PDB entry 3SDI | X-ray diffraction, 2.65 A resolution | chains Z and 1 of the 28 polymer chains in the assembly

== Chain Z ==
Molecule: Proteasome component C5
Source organism: Saccharomyces cerevisiae
Notes: EC 3.4.25.1
Reference sequence: P23724 (PSB1_YEAST); the construct lacks a stretch of the UniProt sequence and is renumbered around it, so the offset changes along the chain: -9 to -1 = UniProt 20-28; 1-70 = UniProt 29-98; 71-106 = UniProt 100-135; 107-144 = UniProt 138-175; 2 more segments
Chain sequence (222 residues; each row starts with the number of its first residue; note: 2 numbers in that range are skipped by the numbering (no residue carries them; nothing is unmodelled there); a row labelled like 106A-106B holds insertion residues (106A, then the next letters in order); numbers below 1 keep their minus sign (Gln-9 is residue -9)):
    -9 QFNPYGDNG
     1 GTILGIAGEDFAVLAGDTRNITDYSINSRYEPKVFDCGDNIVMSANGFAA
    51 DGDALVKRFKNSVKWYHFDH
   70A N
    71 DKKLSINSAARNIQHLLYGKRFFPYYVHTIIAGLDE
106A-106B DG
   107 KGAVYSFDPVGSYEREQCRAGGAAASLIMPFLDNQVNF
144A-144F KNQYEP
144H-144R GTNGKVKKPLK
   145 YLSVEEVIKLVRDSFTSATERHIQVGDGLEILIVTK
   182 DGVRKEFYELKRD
Metal / ion sites: Mg2+ site 1: Ser75, Ser78 (shared with 1 residue of chain R); Mg2+ site 2: Thr163, His166, Val169; Mg2+ site 3: Asp194 (shared with 3 residues of chain H)
Ligand contacts: 3SD (N~4~-(2,2-dimethylpropyl)-N~1~-{(2S)-1-[(4-methylbenzyl)amino]-1-oxo-4-phenylbutan-2-yl}-N~2~-[(5-methyl-1,2-oxazol-3-yl)carbonyl]-L-aspartamide): Ser112, Phe113, Asp114, Pro115, Val116, Ser118, Tyr119, Glu120, Glu122, Arg125

== Chain 1 ==
Molecule: Proteasome component PRE4
Source organism: Saccharomyces cerevisiae
Notes: EC 3.4.25.1
Reference sequence: P30657 (PSB4_YEAST); aligned to UniProt positions 34-253 over residues -8 to 211 (the alignment contains insertions or deletions, so no single offset holds)
Chain sequence (233 residues; row label = number of the first residue in the row; numbers below 1 keep their minus sign (Thr-8 is residue -8)):
    -8 TQQPIVTGTSVISMKYDNGVIIAADNLGSYGSLLRFNGVERLIPVGDNTV
    42 VGISGDISDMQHIERLLKDLVTENAYDNPLADAEEALEPSYIFEYLATVM
    92 YQRRSKMNPLWNAIIVAGVQSNGDQFLRYVNLLGVTYSSPTLATGFGAHM
   142 ANPLLRKVVDRESDIPKTTVQVAEEAIVNAMRVLYYRDARSSRNFSLAII
   192 DKNTGLTFKKNLQVENMKWDFAKDIKGYGTQKI

== How chain Z and chain 1 interact ==
Pairs across the interface - 40 pairs, chain Z then chain 1:
  Gln-9(Z) - Thr-8(1)
  Phe-8(Z) - Arg95(1)
  Phe-8(Z) - Pro100(1)  hydrophobic
  Phe-8(Z) - Trp102(1)  hydrophobic
  Phe-8(Z) - Leu123(1)  hydrophobic
  Phe-8(Z) - Leu124(1)  hydrophobic
  Asn-7(Z) - Leu124(1)
  Pro-6(Z) - Arg95(1)  hydrogen bond (backbone-side chain)
  Pro-6(Z) - Met98(1)  hydrophobic
  Pro-6(Z) - Leu124(1)
  Tyr-5(Z) - Arg95(1)
  Asn-2(Z) - Val126(1)
  Asn20(Z) - Tyr128(1)
  Ser25(Z) - His140(1)
  Ile26(Z) - Arg147(1)  hydrogen bond (backbone-side chain)
  Asn27(Z) - Tyr128(1)  hydrogen bond
  Asn27(Z) - Ser130(1)
  Ser28(Z) - Ser129(1)  hydrogen bond (side chain-backbone)
  Tyr30(Z) - Ser129(1)
  Glu31(Z) - Arg119(1)  salt bridge
  Glu31(Z) - Tyr128(1)
  Glu31(Z) - Ser129(1)  hydrogen bond (side chain-backbone)
  Phe48(Z) - Arg95(1)
  Phe48(Z) - Leu124(1)  hydrophobic
  Phe48(Z) - Val126(1)  hydrophobic
  Ala50(Z) - Tyr92(1)
  Ala50(Z) - Leu124(1)
  Ala50(Z) - Gly125(1)
  Ala50(Z) - Val126(1)  hydrophobic
  Asp51(Z) - Tyr92(1)  hydrogen bond
  Asp51(Z) - Arg95(1)  salt bridge
  Asp53(Z) - Thr127(1)
  Ala54(Z) - Tyr92(1)
  Lys57(Z) - Glu85(1)  salt bridge
  Phe93(Z) - Arg95(1)
  Phe93(Z) - Ser96(1)
  Tyr95(Z) - Tyr92(1)
  Glu190(Z) - Arg152(1)  salt bridge
  Arg193(Z) - Asp151(1)  salt bridge
  Arg193(Z) - Arg152(1)
Interface residues without a listed pair, chain Z (24 interface residues in all): Gly-4
Interface residues without a listed pair, chain 1 (23 interface residues in all): Leu133, Ala139

== Overview ==
24 residues of chain Z face 23 of chain 1 across their interface, with 6 hydrogen bonds and 5 salt bridges.
Polar pairs include Glu31(Z)-Arg119(1), Asp51(Z)-Arg95(1) and Lys57(Z)-Glu85(1). Chain Z binds compound 3SD.
The Mg2+ site 1 is built by Ser75(Z) and Ser78(Z).
Here chain Z is Proteasome component C5 and chain 1 is Proteasome component PRE4, both from Saccharomyces
cerevisiae. Entry 3SDI (Structure of yeast 20S open-gate proteasome with Compound 20) was determined by X-ray
diffraction together with 3SDK, 3OEU and 3OEV from the same study.
